3TU7 - chains H and I of the 3 polymer chains in the assembly; structure by X-ray diffraction, 2.49 A resolution.

# Chain H
Molecule: Prothrombin
Source organism: Homo sapiens
Notes: EC 3.4.21.5; fragment: Thrombin heavy chain
UniProtKB: P00734 (THRB_HUMAN); the construct lacks a stretch of the UniProt sequence and is renumbered around it, so the offset changes along the chain: 16-36 = UniProt 364-384; 37-60 = UniProt 386-409; 61-77 = UniProt 419-435; 78-97 = UniProt 437-456; 7 more segments
Amino-acid sequence (259 residues; each row starts with the number of its first residue; note: 4 numbers in that range are skipped by the numbering (no residue carries them; nothing is unmodelled there); a row labelled like 60A-60I holds insertion residues (60A, then the next letters in order)):
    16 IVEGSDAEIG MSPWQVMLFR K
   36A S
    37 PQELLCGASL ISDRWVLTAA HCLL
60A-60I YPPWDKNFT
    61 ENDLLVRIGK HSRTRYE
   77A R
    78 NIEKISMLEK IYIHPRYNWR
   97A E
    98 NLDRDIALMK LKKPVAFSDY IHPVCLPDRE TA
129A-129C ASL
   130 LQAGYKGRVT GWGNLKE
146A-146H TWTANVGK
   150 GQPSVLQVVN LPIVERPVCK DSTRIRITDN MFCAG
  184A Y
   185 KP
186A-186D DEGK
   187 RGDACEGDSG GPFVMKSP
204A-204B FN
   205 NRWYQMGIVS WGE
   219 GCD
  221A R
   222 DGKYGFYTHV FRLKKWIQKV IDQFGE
Disordered / not traced: 146A-146H, 247
Cystine bridges: Cys-42/Cys-58, Cys-168/Cys-182, Cys-191/Cys-220
Residues lining bound ligands: 0BM (N-(methylsulfonyl)-D-phenylalanyl-N-[(1-carbamimidoylpiperidin-4-yl)methyl]-L-prolinamide): His-57, Tyr-60A, Trp-60D, Glu-97A, Asn-98, Leu-99, Ile-174, Asp-189, Ala-190, Cys-191, Glu-192, Ser-195, Val-213, Ser-214, Trp-215, Gly-216, Glu-217, Gly-219, Cys-220, Gly-226

# Chain I
Molecule: Hirudin variant-2
Source organism: Hirudo medicinalis
UniProtKB: P09945 (HIRV2_HIRME); residues 54-65 here correspond to UniProt positions 61-72 (UniProt number = residue number + 7)
Amino-acid sequence (12 residues; row label = number of the first residue in the row):
    54 GDFEEIPEEY LQ
Disordered / not traced: 54
Modified positions: Tyr-63 (o-phosphotyrosine; PTR)

# How chain H and chain I interact
Contacting residue pairs - 23 pairs, chain H then chain I:
  Phe-34(H) / Phe-56(I)  hydrophobic
  Lys-36(H) / Tyr-63(I)
  Lys-36(H) / Leu-64(I)
  Gln-38(H) / Phe-56(I)
  Gln-38(H) / Glu-57(I)
  Leu-40(H) / Phe-56(I)
  Leu-65(H) / Ile-59(I)  hydrophobic
  Leu-65(H) / Tyr-63(I)
  Leu-65(H) / Leu-64(I)  hydrophobic
  Arg-67(H) / Ile-59(I)
  Arg-73(H) / Asp-55(I)  salt bridge
  Arg-73(H) / Phe-56(I)
  Thr-74(H) / Asp-55(I)
  Thr-74(H) / Phe-56(I)
  Thr-74(H) / Glu-57(I)  hydrogen bond (backbone-backbone)
  Arg-75(H) / Glu-57(I)
  Tyr-76(H) / Glu-57(I)  hydrogen bond (backbone-side chain)
  Tyr-76(H) / Glu-58(I)
  Tyr-76(H) / Ile-59(I)  hydrophobic
  Tyr-76(H) / Pro-60(I)
  Tyr-76(H) / Tyr-63(I)
  Lys-81(H) / Tyr-63(I)
  Ile-82(H) / Tyr-63(I)
Interface residues without a listed pair, chain H (16 interface residues in all): Glu-39, Arg-77A, Glu-80, Gln-151

# Overview
The interface between chain H and chain I involves 16 residues on one side and 8 on the other, with 2 hydrogen
bonds and 1 salt bridge. Polar pairs include Arg-73(H)/Asp-55(I), Tyr-76(H)/Glu-57(I) and Thr-74(H)/Glu-57(I).
Bound to chain H: compound 0BM.
Here chain H is Prothrombin (Homo sapiens) and chain I is Hirudin variant-2 (Hirudo medicinalis). Entry 3TU7
(Human alpha-thrombin complexed with
N-(methylsulfonyl)-D-phenylalanyl-N-((1-carbamimidoyl-4-piperidinyl)methyl)-l-prolinamide (BMS-189664)) was
determined by X-ray diffraction.
